8QJF - chains C and K of the 12 polymer chains in the assembly; structure by electron microscopy, 2.86 A resolution.

[Chain C (and K)]
Molecule: Gap junction beta-1 protein
Organism: Homo sapiens
Notes: chain K of this document is another copy of the same molecule, construct and numbering; everything in this record applies to it too
UniProt: P08034 (CXB1_HUMAN); the author numbering skips numbers that UniProt does not, so the offset changes along the chain: 1-105 = UniProt 1-105; 107-284 = UniProt 106-283
Chain sequence (283 residues; row label = number of the first residue in the row; note: 1 number in that range is skipped by the numbering (no residue carries it; nothing is unmodelled there)):
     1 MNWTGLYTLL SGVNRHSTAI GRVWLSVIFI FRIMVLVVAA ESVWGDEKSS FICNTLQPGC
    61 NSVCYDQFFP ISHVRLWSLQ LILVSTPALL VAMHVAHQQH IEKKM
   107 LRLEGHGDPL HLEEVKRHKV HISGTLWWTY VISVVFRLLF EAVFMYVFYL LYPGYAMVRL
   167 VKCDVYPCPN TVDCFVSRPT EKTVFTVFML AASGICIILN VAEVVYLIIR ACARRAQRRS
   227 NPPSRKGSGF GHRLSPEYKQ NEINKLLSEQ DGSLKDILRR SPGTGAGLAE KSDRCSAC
Not modelled in the structure: 107-127, 219-284
Cystine bridges: Cys-53/Cys-180, Cys-60/Cys-174, Cys-64/Cys-169
UniProt features mapped onto this chain:
  - modified residue (Phosphoserine): Ser-234, Ser-259, Ser-267, Ser-278
Reported in the primary citation:
  - binding site for cholesterol: Met-1, Leu-9

[Interface between chain C and chain K]
Residue-residue contacts (21; chain C residue first):
  Asn-54(C) with Thr-55(K); Leu-56(K), hydrogen bond (side chain-backbone); Gln-57(K), hydrogen bond; Pro-175(K)
  Thr-55(C) with Asn-54(K); Leu-56(K)
  Leu-56(C) with Asn-54(K), hydrogen bond (backbone-side chain); Thr-55(K); Leu-56(K), hydrophobic
  Gln-57(C) with Asn-54(K), hydrogen bond
  Lys-168(C) with Asn-176(K), hydrogen bond
  Pro-175(C) with Asn-54(K); Asp-179(K)
  Asn-176(C) with Lys-168(K), hydrogen bond; Thr-177(K), hydrogen bond (side chain-backbone); Val-178(K); Asp-179(K), hydrogen bond
  Thr-177(C) with Asn-176(K), hydrogen bond (backbone-side chain)
  Val-178(C) with Asn-176(K)
  Asp-179(C) with Pro-175(K); Asn-176(K), hydrogen bond
Interface residues without a listed pair, chain C (11 interface residues in all): Cys-53
Interface residues without a listed pair, chain K (11 interface residues in all): Cys-53

[In short]
Chain C and chain K each contribute 11 residues to their interface; the contacts include 10 hydrogen bonds.
Among the polar pairs are Asn-54(C)/Leu-56(K), Asn-54(C)/Gln-57(K) and Lys-168(C)/Asn-176(K). The paper
reports a binding site for cholesterol at Met-1(C) and Leu-9(C).
Both chains are Gap junction beta-1 protein (Homo sapiens). Entry 8QJF (Connexin-32 gap junction channel in
complex with 2-aminoethoxydiphenyl borate) was determined by electron microscopy (same publication as 8QJH,
8QK6, 8QKI and 8QKO).
